PDB entry 9J8A | X-ray diffraction, 1.75 A resolution | chains L and P of the 3 polymer chains in the assembly

Chain L:
Protein: Light Chain of Fab BA8
Organism: Oryctolagus cuniculus
Notes: antibody fragment or engineered binder
Chain sequence (213 residues; each row starts with the number of its first residue):
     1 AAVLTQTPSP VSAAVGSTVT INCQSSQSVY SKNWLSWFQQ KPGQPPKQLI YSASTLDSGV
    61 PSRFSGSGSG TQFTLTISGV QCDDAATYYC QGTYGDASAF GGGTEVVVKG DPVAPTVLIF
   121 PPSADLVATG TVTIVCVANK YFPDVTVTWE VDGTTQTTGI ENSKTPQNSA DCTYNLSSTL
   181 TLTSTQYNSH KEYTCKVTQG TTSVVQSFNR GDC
Disulfide bonds: Cys23-Cys90, Cys82-Cys172, Cys136-Cys195
From the paper describing this entry:
  - mutagenesis - S98A: unchanged binding to Sulfated peptide from CCR5 (chain P)

Chain P:
Protein: Sulfated peptide from CCR5
Chain sequence (11 residues; each row starts with the number of its first residue):
     1 PIYDINYYTS E
Modified residues: Tyr3 (O-sulfo-L-tyrosine; TYS); Tyr7 (O-sulfo-L-tyrosine; TYS); Tyr8 (O-sulfo-L-tyrosine; TYS)

Chain L / chain P interface:
Contacting residue pairs (13; chain L residue first):
  Tyr30(L) - Ile5(P)
  Tyr30(L) - Asn6(P)
  Trp34(L) - Tyr3(P)
  Trp34(L) - Ile5(P)  hydrophobic
  Trp34(L) - Asn6(P)
  Thr93(L) - Asn6(P)
  Thr93(L) - Tyr7(P)
  Tyr94(L) - Asn6(P)  hydrogen bond (backbone-side chain)
  Gly95(L) - Asn6(P)
  Gly95(L) - Tyr7(P)
  Asp96(L) - Tyr7(P)
  Ala97(L) - Tyr7(P)
  Ser98(L) - Tyr7(P)
Interface residues without a listed pair, chain P (5 interface residues in all): Asp4

Summary:
8 residues of chain L and 5 residues of chain P are in contact, with 1 hydrogen bond. Its one hydrogen-bonded
contact is Tyr94(L)-Asn6(P). The paper reports that S98A of chain L leaves binding to Sulfated peptide from
CCR5 (chain P) unchanged.
Chain L is Light Chain of Fab BA8 (Oryctolagus cuniculus) and chain P is Sulfated peptide from CCR5; the
structure, Structure of antibody BA8 in complex with sulfated peptide from CCR5, was determined by X-ray
diffraction.
